PDB entry 4RAQ | X-ray diffraction, 2.53 A resolution | chains A and B of the 4 polymer chains in the assembly

# Chain A (and B)
Molecule: Hypoxanthine-guanine phosphoribosyltransferase
From: Homo sapiens
Notes: EC 2.4.2.8; chain B of this document is another copy of the same molecule, construct and numbering; everything in this record applies to it too
UniProt: P00492 (HPRT_HUMAN); residues 1-217 here correspond to UniProt positions 2-218 (UniProt number = residue number + 1)
Chain sequence (217 residues; numbered 1 to 217; the number before each row is that of its first residue):
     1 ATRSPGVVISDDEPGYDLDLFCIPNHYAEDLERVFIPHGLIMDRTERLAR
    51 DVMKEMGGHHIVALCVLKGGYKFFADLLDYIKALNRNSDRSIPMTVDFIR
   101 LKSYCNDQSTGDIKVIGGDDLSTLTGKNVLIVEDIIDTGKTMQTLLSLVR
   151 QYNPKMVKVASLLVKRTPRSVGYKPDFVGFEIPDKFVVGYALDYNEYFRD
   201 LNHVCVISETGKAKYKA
Not modelled in the structure: 1-3, 104-119 (chain B: 1-3, 103-112, 117-120)
Metal / ion sites: Mg2+ site 1: Asp134 (together with 3L8); Mg2+ site 2: Asp193 (together with 3L8)
Small-molecule neighbours: 3L8 ([(2-{[2-(6-oxo-1,6-dihydro-9H-purin-9-yl)ethyl](2-phosphonoethyl)amino}ethoxy)methyl]phosphonic acid): Leu67, Lys68, Gly69, Arg100, Asp134, Ile135, Ile136, Asp137, Thr138, Gly139, Lys140, Thr141, Lys165, Lys185, Phe186, Val187, Leu192, Asp193, Arg199

# Interface between chain A and chain B
Pairs across the interface (36):
  Gly6(A) - Leu20(B)
  Val7(A) - Tyr16(B)  hydrophobic
  Val7(A) - Leu20(B)  hydrophobic
  Tyr16(A) - Val7(B)  hydrophobic
  Tyr16(A) - Leu40(B)
  Asp19(A) - Arg47(B)  hydrogen bond (backbone-side chain)
  Leu20(A) - Gly6(B)
  Leu20(A) - Val7(B)  hydrophobic
  Leu20(A) - Arg44(B)  hydrogen bond (backbone-side chain)
  Leu20(A) - Arg47(B)
  Phe21(A) - Leu40(B)  hydrophobic
  Phe21(A) - Asp43(B)
  Phe21(A) - Arg47(B)  hydrogen bond (backbone-side chain)
  Phe21(A) - Arg50(B)
  Cys22(A) - Glu46(B)
  Cys22(A) - Arg47(B)
  Cys22(A) - Arg50(B)
  Pro37(A) - Asp43(B)
  His38(A) - Asp43(B)  hydrogen bond (backbone-side chain)
  Gly39(A) - Gly39(B)
  Gly39(A) - Asp43(B)  hydrogen bond (backbone-side chain)
  Leu40(A) - Tyr16(B)
  Leu40(A) - Phe21(B)  hydrophobic
  Asp43(A) - Phe21(B)
  Asp43(A) - Pro37(B)
  Asp43(A) - His38(B)  hydrogen bond (side chain-backbone)
  Asp43(A) - Gly39(B)  hydrogen bond (side chain-backbone)
  Asp43(A) - His203(B)  salt bridge
  Arg44(A) - Leu20(B)  hydrogen bond (side chain-backbone)
  Arg47(A) - Leu18(B)
  Arg47(A) - Asp19(B)  hydrogen bond (side chain-backbone)
  Arg47(A) - Leu20(B)
  Arg47(A) - Phe21(B)  hydrogen bond (side chain-backbone)
  Arg47(A) - Cys22(B)
  Arg50(A) - Cys22(B)
  His203(A) - Asp43(B)  salt bridge
Interface residues without a listed pair, chain A (20 interface residues in all): Ser4, Leu18, Ile23, Glu46
Interface residues without a listed pair, chain B (20 interface residues in all): Ser4, Ile23

# Overview
The chain A/chain B interface involves 20 residues from each chain; the contacts include 10 hydrogen bonds and
2 salt bridges. Among the polar pairs are Asp43(A)-His203(B), Asp19(A)-Arg47(B) and Leu20(A)-Arg44(B). Bound
to chain A: compound 3L8.
Both chains are Hypoxanthine-guanine phosphoribosyltransferase (Homo sapiens). Entry 4RAQ (Aza-acyclic
nucleoside phosphonates containing a second phosphonate group as inhibitors of the human, Plasmodium
falciparum and ...) was determined by X-ray diffraction (same publication as 4RAB, 4RAC, 4RAD, 4RAN and 4RAO).
